PDB entry 6HVY | X-ray diffraction, 2.70 A resolution | chains L and M of the 28 polymer chains in the assembly

[Chain L]
Molecule: Proteasome subunit beta type-6
From: Saccharomyces cerevisiae (strain ATCC 204508 / S288c)
Notes: EC 3.4.25.1
Reference sequence: P23724 (PSB6_YEAST); residues 1-222 here correspond to UniProt positions 20-241 (UniProt number = residue number + 19)
Sequence (222 residues; numbered 1 to 222; the number before each row is that of its first residue):
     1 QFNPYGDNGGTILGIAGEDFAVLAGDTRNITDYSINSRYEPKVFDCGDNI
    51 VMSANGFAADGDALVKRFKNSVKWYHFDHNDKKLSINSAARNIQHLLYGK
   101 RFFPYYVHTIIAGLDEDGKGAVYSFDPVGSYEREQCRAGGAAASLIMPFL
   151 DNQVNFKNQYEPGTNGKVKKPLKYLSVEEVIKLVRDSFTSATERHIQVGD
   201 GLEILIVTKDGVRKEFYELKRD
Bound ions: Mg2+: Asp222 (shared with 2 residues of chain V)

[Chain M]
Molecule: Proteasome subunit beta type-7
From: Saccharomyces cerevisiae (strain ATCC 204508 / S288c)
Notes: EC 3.4.25.1
Reference sequence: P30657 (PSB7_YEAST); residues -12 to 233 here correspond to UniProt positions 21-266 (UniProt number = residue number + 33)
Sequence (246 residues; numbered -12 to 233; the number before each row is that of its first residue; numbers below 1 keep their minus sign (Thr-12 is residue -12)):
   -12 TQIANAGASPMVNTQQPIVTGTSVISMKYDNGVIIAADNLGSYGSLLRFN
    38 GVERLIPVGDNTVVGISGDISDMQHIERLLKDLVTENAYDNPLADAEEAL
    88 EPSYIFEYLATVMYQRRSKMNPLWNAIIVAGVQSNGDQFLRYVNLLGVTY
   138 SSPTLATGFGAHMANPLLRKVVDRESDIPKTTVQVAEEAIVNAMRVLYYR
   188 DARSSRNFSLAIIDKNTGLTFKKNLQVENMKWDFAKDIKGYGTQKI
Unresolved in the structure: -12 to 0

[Chain L / chain M interface]
Residue-residue contacts - 38 pairs, chain L then chain M:
  Gln1(L) with Thr1(M), hydrogen bond
  Phe2(L) with Thr1(M); Pro109(M), hydrophobic; Trp111(M), hydrophobic
  Asn3(L) with Leu133(M)
  Pro4(L) with Arg104(M), hydrogen bond (backbone-side chain); Met107(M), hydrophobic; Leu133(M)
  Tyr5(L) with Arg104(M)
  Asn8(L) with Val135(M)
  Asn29(L) with Tyr137(M)
  Ser34(L) with His149(M), hydrogen bond
  Ile35(L) with Arg156(M), hydrogen bond (backbone-side chain)
  Asn36(L) with Tyr137(M), hydrogen bond; Ser139(M); Arg156(M)
  Ser37(L) with Ser138(M), hydrogen bond (side chain-backbone)
  Glu40(L) with Arg128(M), salt bridge; Tyr137(M); Ser138(M), hydrogen bond (side chain-backbone)
  Phe57(L) with Arg104(M); Leu133(M); Val135(M), hydrophobic
  Ala59(L) with Tyr101(M); Leu133(M); Gly134(M); Val135(M)
  Asp60(L) with Tyr101(M), hydrogen bond; Arg104(M), salt bridge
  Asp62(L) with Thr136(M), hydrogen bond
  Ala63(L) with Tyr101(M)
  Lys66(L) with Glu94(M), salt bridge
  Phe103(L) with Arg104(M); Ser105(M)
  Tyr105(L) with Tyr101(M)
  Glu218(L) with Arg161(M), salt bridge
  Arg221(L) with Asp160(M), salt bridge; Arg161(M)
Also at the interface, not in a pair above, chain L (25 interface residues in all): Arg38, Tyr39, Lys100
Also at the interface, not in a pair above, chain M (22 interface residues in all): Leu132, Leu142

[Overview]
Chain L and chain M form an interface of 25 and 22 residues respectively; the contacts include 9 hydrogen
bonds and 5 salt bridges. Among the polar pairs are Glu40(L)-Arg128(M), Asp60(L)-Arg104(M) and
Lys66(L)-Glu94(M).
Here chain L is Proteasome subunit beta type-6 and chain M is Proteasome subunit beta type-7, both from
Saccharomyces cerevisiae (strain ATCC 204508 / S288c). Entry 6HVY (Yeast 20S proteasome in complex with 5 (7-
and 6-membered ring)) was determined by X-ray diffraction together with 6HTB, 6HTC, 6HTD, 6HTP, 6HTR, 6HUB and
30 further entries from the same study.
